PDB entry 5LJW | X-ray diffraction, 1.80 A resolution | chain A

[Chain A]
Name: Actin-like ATPase
Organism: Magnetospirillum magneticum AMB-1
Reference sequence: Q2W8Q6 (Q2W8Q6_MAGSA); residues 1-347 here = UniProt positions 1-347
Sequence (347 residues; row label = number of the first residue in the row):
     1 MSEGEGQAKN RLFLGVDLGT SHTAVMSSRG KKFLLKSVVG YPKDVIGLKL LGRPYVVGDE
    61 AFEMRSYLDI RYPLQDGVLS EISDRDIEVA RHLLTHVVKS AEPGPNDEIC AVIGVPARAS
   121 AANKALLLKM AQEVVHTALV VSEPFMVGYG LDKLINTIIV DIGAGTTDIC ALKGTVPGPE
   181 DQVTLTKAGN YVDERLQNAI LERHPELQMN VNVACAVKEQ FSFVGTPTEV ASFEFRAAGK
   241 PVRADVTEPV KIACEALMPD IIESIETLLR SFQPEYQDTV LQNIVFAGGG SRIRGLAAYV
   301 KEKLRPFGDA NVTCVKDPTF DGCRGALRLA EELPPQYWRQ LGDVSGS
Not modelled in the structure: 1-3, 335-347
Sequence notes: conflict Val-16 (Ile in Q2W8Q6); engineered mutation Asp-278 (Ala in Q2W8Q6)
Small-molecule neighbours: AMP-PNP (ANP; phosphoaminophosphonic acid-adenylate ester): Thr-20, Ser-21, Asp-76, Ile-162, Gly-163, Ala-164, Gly-165, Thr-166, Gly-189, Asn-190, Cys-215, Lys-218, Glu-219, Ser-222, Gly-288, Gly-289, Gly-290, Arg-292, Ile-293
Swiss-Prot annotation at these positions:
  - binding site (ATP): Lys-9, Thr-20, Ser-21, Asp-76, Ala-164 to Thr-166, Lys-218 to Ser-222, Gly-289
  - binding site (Mg(2+)): Glu-143
From the paper describing this entry:
  - catalytic residues: Glu-143 (proposed by the authors, not directly observed)

[Summary]
Chain A binds AMP-PNP. From UniProt: 13 ATP-binding residues and Mg2+-binding residue Glu-143. From the paper:
the catalytic residue Glu-143.
Chain A is Actin-like ATPase (Magnetospirillum magneticum AMB-1); the structure, MamK non-polymerising A278D
mutant bound to AMPPNP, was determined by X-ray diffraction together with 5LJV from the same study.
